PDB entry 5JM1 | X-ray diffraction, 1.95 A resolution | chains A and C of the 4 polymer chains in the assembly

[Chain A (and C)]
Molecule: Agglutinin alpha chain
From: Artocarpus integer
Notes: chain C of this document is another copy of the same molecule, construct and numbering; everything in this record applies to it too
UniProtKB: P18670 (LECA_ARTIN); residue numbers follow UniProt; this construct covers 1-133
Amino-acid sequence (133 residues; each row starts with the number of its first residue):
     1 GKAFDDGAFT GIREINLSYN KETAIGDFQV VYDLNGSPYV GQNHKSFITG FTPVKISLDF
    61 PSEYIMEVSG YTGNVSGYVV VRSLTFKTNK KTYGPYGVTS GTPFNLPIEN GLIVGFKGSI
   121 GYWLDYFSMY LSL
UniProt features mapped onto this chain:
  - region: Val68 to Asn89 (IgA-binding)
  - glycosylation (N-linked (GlcNAc...) asparagine): Asn43, Asn74
  - natural variant: Lys45 (K45L; K45T), Met66 (M66D; M66V)
From the paper describing this entry:
  - binding site for alpha-D-galactopyranose: Gly1, Phe47, Tyr78, Tyr122, Trp123, Asp125
  - binding site for beta-D-galactopyranose: Tyr122
  - conformationally variable residues (side-chain flip): Tyr78

[How chain A and chain C interact]
Contacting residue pairs (8):
  Thr102(A) - Pro103(C)
  Pro103(A) - Thr102(C)
  Pro103(A) - Pro103(C)
  Leu106(A) - Leu106(C)  hydrophobic
  Glu109(A) - Lys117(C)  salt bridge
  Glu109(A) - Ser128(C)  hydrogen bond
  Lys117(A) - Glu109(C)  salt bridge
  Ser128(A) - Glu109(C)  hydrogen bond
Other interface residues (no listed pair), chain A (8 interface residues in all): Phe104, Leu131
Other interface residues (no listed pair), chain C (8 interface residues in all): Asn105, Leu131

[Overview]
The chain A/chain C interface involves 8 residues from each chain, with 2 hydrogen bonds and 2 salt bridges.
Polar pairs include Glu109(A)-Lys117(C) and Glu109(A)-Ser128(C). From the paper: a binding site for
alpha-D-galactopyranose at Gly1(A), Phe47(A) and Tyr78(A) among others; a binding site for
beta-D-galactopyranose at Tyr122(A).
Chain A and chain C are both Agglutinin alpha chain (Artocarpus integer); the structure, Structure of
tetrameric jacalin complexed with a trisaccharide, Gal alpha-(1,3) Gal beta-(1,4) Gal, was determined by X-ray
diffraction, deposited together with 5J51.
